PDB entry 3ZOR | X-ray diffraction, 2.95 A resolution | chain A

== Chain A ==
Protein: Uracil-DNA glycosylase
From: Bacillus subtilis SUBSP. subtilis STR. 168
Notes: EC 3.2.2.27
UniProt: P39615 (UNG_BACSU); residue numbers follow UniProt; this construct covers 1-225
Chain sequence (225 residues; each row starts with the number of its first residue):
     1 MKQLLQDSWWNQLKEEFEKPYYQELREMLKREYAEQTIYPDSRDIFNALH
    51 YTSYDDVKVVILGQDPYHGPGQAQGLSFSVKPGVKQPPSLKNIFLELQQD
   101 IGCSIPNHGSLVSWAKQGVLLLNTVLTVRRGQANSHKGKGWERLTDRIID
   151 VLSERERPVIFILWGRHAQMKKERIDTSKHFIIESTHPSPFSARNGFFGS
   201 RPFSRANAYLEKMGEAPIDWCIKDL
Unresolved in the structure: 1-2
Curated features (UniProtKB/Swiss-Prot):
  - active site: Asp65 (Proton acceptor)
Disulfides: Cys103-Cys221
From the paper describing this entry:
  - catalytic residues: His187 (citing earlier work)
  - mutagenesis - H68A (6-10-fold), K85S (3-fold), P87A/P88A, S189A (6-10-fold), P190A, R194S (6-10-fold): decreased catalytic activity
  - mutagenesis - K85S, R166S: decreased binding to DNA
  - mutagenesis - Q64A, H187A, F191A: abolished catalytic activity

== In short ==
UniProt lists active-site residue Asp65. The paper reports the catalytic residue His187; H68A, K85S and
P87A/P88A, among others, reduce catalytic activity; 10 substitutions were tested in all.
Chain A is Uracil-DNA glycosylase (Bacillus subtilis SUBSP. subtilis STR. 168); the structure, Structure of
BsUDG, was determined by X-ray diffraction (same publication as 3ZOQ).
